8FL1 - chains C and G of the 8 polymer chains in the assembly; structure by electron microscopy, 3.75 A resolution.

[Chain C]
Protein: Envelope glycoprotein gp120
Organism: Human immunodeficiency virus 1
Reference sequence: Q2N0S6 (Q2N0S6_9HIV1); the construct lacks a stretch of the UniProt sequence and is renumbered around it, so the offset changes along the chain: 31-141 = UniProt 30-140; 150-185 = UniProt 141-176; 189-309 = UniProt 188-308; 312-321 = UniProt 309-318; 2 more segments
Sequence (481 residues; row label = number of the first residue in the row; note: 14 numbers in that range are skipped by the numbering (no residue carries them; nothing is unmodelled there); a row labelled like 185A-185K holds insertion residues (185A, then the next letters in order)):
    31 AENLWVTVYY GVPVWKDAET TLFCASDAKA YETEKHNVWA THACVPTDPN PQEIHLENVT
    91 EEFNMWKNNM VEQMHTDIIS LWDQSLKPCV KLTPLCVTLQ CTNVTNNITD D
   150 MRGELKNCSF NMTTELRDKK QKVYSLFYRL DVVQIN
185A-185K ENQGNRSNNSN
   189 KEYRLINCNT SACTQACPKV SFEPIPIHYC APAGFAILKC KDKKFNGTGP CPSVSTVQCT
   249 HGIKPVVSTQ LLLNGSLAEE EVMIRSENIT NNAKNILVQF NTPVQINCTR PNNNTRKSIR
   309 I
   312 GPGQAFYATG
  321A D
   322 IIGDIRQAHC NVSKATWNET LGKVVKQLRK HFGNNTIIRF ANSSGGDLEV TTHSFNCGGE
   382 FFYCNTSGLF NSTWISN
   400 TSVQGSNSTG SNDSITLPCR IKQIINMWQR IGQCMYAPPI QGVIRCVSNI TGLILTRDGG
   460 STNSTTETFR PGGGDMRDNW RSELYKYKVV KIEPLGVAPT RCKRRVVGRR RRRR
Not modelled in the structure: 31-32, 185A-185K, 400-409, 506-513
Differences from the reference sequence: conflict Cys201 (Ile200 in Q2N0S6), Asn332 (Thr330 in Q2N0S6), Cys433 (Ala430 in Q2N0S6), Cys501 (Ala498 in Q2N0S6), Arg509 (Glu506 in Q2N0S6), Arg510 (Lys507 in Q2N0S6), Arg512 (Ala509 in Q2N0S6), Arg513 (Val510 in Q2N0S6)
Cystine bridges: Cys54-Cys74, Cys119-Cys205, Cys126-Cys196, Cys131-Cys157, Cys201-Cys433, Cys218-Cys247, Cys228-Cys239, Cys296-Cys331, Cys378-Cys445, Cys385-Cys418
Glycans and other covalent adducts: N-acetylglucosamine (NAG) linked to Asn88, Asn133, Asn137, Asn156, Asn160, Asn197, Asn234, Asn262, Asn276, Asn295, Asn301, Asn332, Asn339, Asn355, Asn363, Asn386, Asn392, Asn448
What the authors report for this chain:
  - post-translational modification sites: Asn156

[Chain G]
Protein: Envelope glycoprotein gp120
Organism: Human immunodeficiency virus 1
Reference sequence: Q2N0S6 (Q2N0S6_9HIV1); the construct lacks a stretch of the UniProt sequence and is renumbered around it, so the offset changes along the chain: 31-141 = UniProt 30-140; 150-185 = UniProt 141-176; 188-309 = UniProt 187-308; 312-321 = UniProt 309-318; 2 more segments
Sequence (481 residues; each row starts with the number of its first residue; note: 13 numbers in that range are skipped by the numbering (no residue carries them; nothing is unmodelled there); a row labelled like 185A-185J holds insertion residues (185A, then the next letters in order)):
    31 AENLWVTVYY GVPVWKDAET TLFCASDAKA YETEKHNVWA THACVPTDPN PQEIHLENVT
    91 EEFNMWKNNM VEQMHTDIIS LWDQSLKPCV KLTPLCVTLQ CTNVTNNITD D
   150 MRGELKNCSF NMTTELRDKK QKVYSLFYRL DVVQIN
185A-185J ENQGNRSNNS
   188 NKEYRLINCN TSACTQACPK VSFEPIPIHY CAPAGFAILK CKDKKFNGTG PCPSVSTVQC
   248 THGIKPVVST QLLLNGSLAE EEVMIRSENI TNNAKNILVQ FNTPVQINCT RPNNNTRKSI
   308 RI
   312 GPGQAFYATG
  321A D
   322 IIGDIRQAHC NVSKATWNET LGKVVKQLRK HFGNNTIIRF ANSSGGDLEV TTHSFNCGGE
   382 FFYCNTSGLF NSTWISN
   400 TSVQGSNSTG SNDSITLPCR IKQIINMWQR IGQCMYAPPI QGVIRCVSNI TGLILTRDGG
   460 STNSTTETFR PGGGDMRDNW RSELYKYKVV KIEPLGVAPT RCKRRVVGRR RRRR
Not modelled in the structure: 31-32, 185A-185J, 400-409, 506-513
Differences from the reference sequence: conflict Cys201 (Ile200 in Q2N0S6), Asn332 (Thr330 in Q2N0S6), Cys433 (Ala430 in Q2N0S6), Cys501 (Ala498 in Q2N0S6), Arg509 (Glu506 in Q2N0S6), Arg510 (Lys507 in Q2N0S6), Arg512 (Ala509 in Q2N0S6), Arg513 (Val510 in Q2N0S6)
Cystine bridges: Cys54-Cys74, Cys119-Cys205, Cys126-Cys196, Cys131-Cys157, Cys201-Cys433, Cys218-Cys247, Cys228-Cys239, Cys296-Cys331, Cys378-Cys445, Cys385-Cys418
Glycans and other covalent adducts: N-acetylglucosamine (NAG) linked to Asn88, Asn133, Asn137, Asn156, Asn160, Asn197, Asn234, Asn262, Asn276, Asn295, Asn301, Asn332, Asn339, Asn355, Asn363, Asn386, Asn392, Asn448
What the authors report for this chain:
  - post-translational modification sites: Asn156

[Interface between chain C and chain G]
Contacting residue pairs (16; chain C residue first):
  Pro124(C) with Arg166(G), hydrogen bond (backbone-side chain)
  Cys126(C) with Glu164(G); Leu165(G); Arg166(G), hydrogen bond (backbone-backbone)
  Val127(C) with Arg166(G); Asp167(G)
  Thr128(C) with Asp167(G), hydrogen bond
  Thr162(C) with Arg166(G)
  Lys169(C) with Arg166(G)
  Ile184(C) with Leu165(G), hydrophobic
  Cys196(C) with Glu164(G); Pro313(G)
  Thr198(C) with Gly314(G)
  Ser199(C) with Pro313(G); Gly314(G)
  Ala200(C) with Pro313(G), hydrogen bond (backbone-backbone)
Other interface residues (no listed pair), chain C (15 interface residues in all): Asn160, Met161, Arg192, Asn197
Other interface residues (no listed pair), chain G (7 interface residues in all): Lys168

[Overview]
Chain C and chain G form an interface of 15 and 7 residues respectively, with 4 hydrogen bonds. Polar contacts
include Pro124(C)-Arg166(G), Thr128(C)-Asp167(G) and Cys126(C)-Arg166(G). N-acetylglucosamine is covalently
linked to Asn88(C), Asn133(C), Asn137(C), Asn156(C), Asn160(C) and Asn197(C) and 12 more. The paper reports
modification sites Asn156(C) and Asn156(G).
Chain C and chain G are both Envelope glycoprotein gp120 (Human immunodeficiency virus 1); the structure,
Cryo-EM Structure of PG9RSH DU025 Fab in complex with BG505 DS-SOSIP.664, was determined by electron
microscopy (same publication as 8FK5 and 8FLW).
